Entry 3JC7 (electron microscopy, 4.80 A resolution (low resolution: residue-level contacts below are approximate; hydrogen-bond / salt-bridge calls are withheld)); this record covers chains 5 and c of the 11 polymer chains in the assembly.

# Chain 5
Name: Minichromosome maintenance protein 5
Source organism: Saccharomyces cerevisiae
Notes: EC 3.6.4.12
Reference sequence: P29496 (MCM5_YEAST); residues 1-775 here = UniProt positions 1-775
Sequence (775 residues; row label = number of the first residue in the row):
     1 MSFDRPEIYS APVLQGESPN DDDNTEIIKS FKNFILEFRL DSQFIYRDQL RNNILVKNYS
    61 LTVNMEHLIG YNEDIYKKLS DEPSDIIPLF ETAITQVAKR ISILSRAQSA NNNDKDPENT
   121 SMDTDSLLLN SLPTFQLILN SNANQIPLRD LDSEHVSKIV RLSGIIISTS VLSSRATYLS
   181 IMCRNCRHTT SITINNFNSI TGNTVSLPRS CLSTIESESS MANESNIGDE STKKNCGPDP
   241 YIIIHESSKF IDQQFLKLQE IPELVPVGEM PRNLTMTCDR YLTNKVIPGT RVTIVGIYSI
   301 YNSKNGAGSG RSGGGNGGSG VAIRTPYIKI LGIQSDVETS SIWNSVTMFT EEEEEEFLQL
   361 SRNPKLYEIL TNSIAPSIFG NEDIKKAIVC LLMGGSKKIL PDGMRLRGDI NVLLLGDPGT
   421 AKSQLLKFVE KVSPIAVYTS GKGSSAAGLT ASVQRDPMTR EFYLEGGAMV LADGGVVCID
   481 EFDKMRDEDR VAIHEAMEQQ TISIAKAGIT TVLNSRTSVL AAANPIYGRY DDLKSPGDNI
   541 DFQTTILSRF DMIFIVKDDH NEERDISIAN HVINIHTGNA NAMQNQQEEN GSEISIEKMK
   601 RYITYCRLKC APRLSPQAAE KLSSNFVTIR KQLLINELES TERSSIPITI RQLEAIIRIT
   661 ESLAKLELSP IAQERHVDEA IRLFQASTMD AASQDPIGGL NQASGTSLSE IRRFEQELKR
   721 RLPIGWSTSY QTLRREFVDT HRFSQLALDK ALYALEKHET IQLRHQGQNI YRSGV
Unresolved in the structure: 1-20, 107-129, 198-203, 212-234, 306-319, 459-463, 644-646, 694-705, 761-775
Curated features (UniProtKB/Swiss-Prot):
  - motif: Ser-548 to Asp-551 (Arginine finger)
  - binding site (ATP): Gly-416 to Ser-423
  - mutagenesis: Lys-422 (K422A: Loss of MCM2-7 complex helicase activity)
Disulfides: Cys-186/Cys-211

# Chain c
Name: Cell division control protein 45
Source organism: Saccharomyces cerevisiae
Reference sequence: Q08032 (CDC45_YEAST); residue numbers follow UniProt; this construct covers 1-650
Sequence (650 residues; row label = number of the first residue in the row):
     1 MYYGISQFSE AYNKILRNSS SASSCQLVIF VSCLNIDALC ATKMLSLLFK KQLVQSQIVP
    61 IFGYSELRRH YSQLDDNINS LLLVGFGGVI DLEAFLEIDP QEYVIDTDEK SGEQSFRRDI
   121 YVLDAHRPWN LDNIFGSQII QCFDDGTVDD TLGEEKEAYY KLLELDEESG DDELSGDEND
   181 NNGGDDEATD ADEVTDEDEE DEDETISNKR GNSSIGPNDL SKRKQRKKQI HEYEGVLEEY
   241 YSQGTTVVNS ISAQIYSLLS AIGETNLSNL WLNILGTTSL DIAYAQVYNR LYPLLQDEVK
   301 RLTPSSRNSV KTPDTLTLNI QPDYYLFLLR HSSLYDSFYY SNYVNAKLSL WNENGKKRLH
   361 KMFARMGIPL STAQETWLYM DHSIKRELGI IFDKNLDRYG LQDIIRDGFV RTLGYRGSIS
   421 ASEFVEALTA LLEVGNSTDK DSVKINNDNN DDTDGEEEED NSAQKLTNLR KRWVSNFWLS
   481 WDALDDRKVE LLNRGIQLAQ DLQRAIFNTG VAILEKKLIK HLRIYRLCVL QDGPDLDLYR
   541 NPLTLLRLGN TLIECCAESE DKQLLPMVLA SIDENTDTYL VAGLTPRYPR GLDTIHTKKP
   601 ILNNFSMAFQ QITAETDAKV RIDNFESSII EIRREDLSPF LEKLTLSGLL
Unresolved in the structure: 1-4, 103-113, 166-217, 437-461, 592-596
Differences from the reference sequence: conflict Ala-22 (His in Q08032), Glu-155 (Gln in Q08032), Thr-551 (Trp in Q08032)
Curated features (UniProtKB/Swiss-Prot):
  - modified residue: Thr-453 (Phosphothreonine)

# Chain 5 / chain c interface
Residue-residue contacts (23; chain 5 residue first):
  Phe-38(5) with Tyr-415(c)
  Arg-39(5) with Pro-313(c); Tyr-415(c)
  Leu-40(5) with Arg-416(c)
  Asp-41(5) with Arg-416(c)
  Met-65(5) with Tyr-379(c)
  Glu-66(5) with Leu-378(c); Tyr-379(c)
  Ile-69(5) with Leu-378(c); Tyr-379(c)
  Gly-70(5) with Lys-311(c); Tyr-415(c)
  Tyr-71(5) with Tyr-415(c)
  Glu-73(5) with Asp-381(c); His-382(c)
  Tyr-76(5) with Tyr-379(c)
  Lys-77(5) with Asp-381(c); His-382(c)
  Ser-141(5) with Tyr-379(c)
  Ala-143(5) with Thr-376(c); Tyr-379(c)
  Asn-144(5) with Gln-374(c); Glu-375(c)
Also at the interface, not in a pair above, chain 5 (18 interface residues in all): Glu-37, His-67, Asn-142
Also at the interface, not in a pair above, chain c (15 interface residues in all): Asp-314, Met-380, Ser-383, Lys-385

# Summary
The interface between chain 5 and chain c involves 18 residues on one side and 15 on the other. UniProt lists
8 ATP-binding residues and one mutagenesis site on chain 5.
Here chain 5 is Minichromosome maintenance protein 5 and chain c is Cell division control protein 45, both
from Saccharomyces cerevisiae. Entry 3JC7 (Structure of the eukaryotic replicative CMG helicase and pumpjack
motion) was determined by electron microscopy together with 3JC5 and 3JC6 from the same study.
